Entry 2JBT (X-ray diffraction, 2.80 A resolution); this record covers chains A and B of the 4 polymer chains in the assembly.

[Chain A (and B)]
Molecule: P-hydroxyphenylacetate hydroxylase c2\:oxygenase component
From: Acinetobacter baumannii
Notes: chain B of this document is another copy of the same molecule, construct and numbering; everything in this record applies to it too
Reference sequence: Q6Q272 (Q6Q272_ACIBA); residue numbers follow UniProt; this construct covers 1-422
Amino-acid sequence (422 residues; each row starts with the number of its first residue):
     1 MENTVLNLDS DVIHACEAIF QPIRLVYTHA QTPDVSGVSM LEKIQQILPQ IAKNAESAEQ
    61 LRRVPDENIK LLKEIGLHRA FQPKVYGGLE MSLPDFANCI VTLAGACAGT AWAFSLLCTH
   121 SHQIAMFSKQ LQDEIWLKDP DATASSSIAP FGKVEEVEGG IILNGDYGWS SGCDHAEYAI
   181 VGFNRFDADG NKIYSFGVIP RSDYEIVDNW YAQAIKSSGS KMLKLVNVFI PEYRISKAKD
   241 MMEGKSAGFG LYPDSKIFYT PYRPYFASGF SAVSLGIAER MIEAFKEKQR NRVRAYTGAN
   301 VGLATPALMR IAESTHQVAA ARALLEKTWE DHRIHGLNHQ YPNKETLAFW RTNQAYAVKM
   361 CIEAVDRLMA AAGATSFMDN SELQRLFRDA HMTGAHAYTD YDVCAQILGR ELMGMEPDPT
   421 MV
Unresolved in the structure: 1-22 (chain B: 1-23)
Small-molecule neighbours:
  - 4-hydroxyphenylacetate (4HP): Leu116, His120, Ser146, Ile148, Arg263, Phe266, Ala267, Phe270, His396, Tyr398
  - FMN (flavin mononucleotide), molecule 1: Trp112, Leu116, Ser146, Ser147, Ile148, Ala149, Trp169, Ser170, Ser171, Trp210, Ile215, Ser220, Met392, Ala395, His396, Ala397
  - FMN, molecule 2: Arg292, Ala295, Tyr296, Gly373, Ala374, Thr375
Swiss-Prot annotation at these positions:
  - binding site (FMN): Trp112, Ser146 to Ile148, Trp169 to Ser171, Arg292, Tyr296, Ala374, Thr375, His396, Ala397
  - binding site (substrate): His120, Ser146, Arg263 to Phe266, Tyr296
  - mutagenesis: His120 (H120D/N: Loss of hydroxylation activity. 7 to 10-fold higher rate constant for hydrogen peroxide elimination; H120K: 170-fold higher rate constant for hydrogen peroxide elimination), Ser146 (S146A: Decrease in rate constant for hydroxylation by 6-fold; S146C: Decrease in rate constant for hydroxylation by 45-fold and decreased enzymatic efficiency at pH greater than 9), Ser171 (S171A: Failure to form reaction intermediate; when associated with V-396. Decrease in rate constant for the formation of intermediate by 11-fold ...), His396 (H396A: Decrease in rate constant for the formation of the reaction intermediate by 100-fold. Denatured above pH 10; H396K: Reduced binding with flavin. Lower rate constant. Denatured above pH 10 ...)
Reported in the primary citation:
  - binding site for flavin mononucleotide: Trp112 to Leu116, Ser146 to Ile148, Trp169 to Ser171, Trp210 to Ser220, Arg292 to Tyr296, Ala374 to Thr375, Met392 to Ala397
  - binding site for 4-hydroxyphenylacetate: Leu116, His120, Ser146, Ile148, Arg263, Tyr296, His396
  - conformationally variable residues (side-chain flip): Phe266
  - contacts within the chain: His396-Tyr398 (hydrogen bond)
  - catalytic residues: His396 (proposed by the authors, not directly observed)

[Interface between chain A and chain B]
Pairs across the interface (95; chain A residue first):
  Ile23(A) - Ile334(B)  hydrophobic
  Ile23(A) - Asn338(B)
  Arg24(A) - Asp331(B)
  Arg24(A) - His335(B)
  Arg24(A) - Gln340(B)
  Arg24(A) - Asn343(B)  hydrogen bond
  Leu25(A) - Lys327(B)
  Leu25(A) - Glu330(B)
  Leu25(A) - Asp331(B)  hydrogen bond (backbone-side chain)
  Leu25(A) - Ile334(B)  hydrophobic
  Val26(A) - Lys327(B)  hydrogen bond (backbone-side chain)
  Tyr27(A) - Thr328(B)
  Tyr27(A) - Asp331(B)  hydrogen bond
  Tyr27(A) - Phe349(B)  hydrophobic
  Tyr27(A) - Trp350(B)  hydrogen bond
  Tyr27(A) - Asn353(B)
  Thr28(A) - Phe349(B)
  Lys286(A) - Met413(B)
  Arg290(A) - Met413(B)  hydrogen bond (side chain-backbone)
  Leu303(A) - Met415(B)  hydrophobic
  Thr305(A) - Gln406(B)
  Leu308(A) - Ala405(B)
  Leu308(A) - Gly409(B)
  Leu308(A) - Arg410(B)
  Leu308(A) - Met413(B)  hydrophobic
  Leu308(A) - Met415(B)  hydrophobic
  Met309(A) - Asp402(B)
  Met309(A) - Ala405(B)  hydrophobic
  Met309(A) - Gln406(B)
  Ile311(A) - Leu412(B)  hydrophobic
  Ala312(A) - Tyr401(B)
  Ala312(A) - Ala405(B)
  Ala312(A) - Gly409(B)
  Glu313(A) - Lys359(B)  salt bridge
  Glu313(A) - Tyr401(B)
  Thr315(A) - Phe349(B)
  Thr315(A) - Leu412(B)
  His316(A) - Thr352(B)  hydrogen bond
  His316(A) - Asn353(B)  hydrogen bond
  His316(A) - Tyr356(B)
  His316(A) - Tyr401(B)  hydrogen bond
  His316(A) - Leu408(B)
  Gln317(A) - Tyr356(B)
  Arg322(A) - Lys327(B)
  Ala323(A) - Ala323(B)
  Ala323(A) - Leu324(B)
  Leu324(A) - Ala323(B)
  Glu326(A) - Lys327(B)  salt bridge
  Lys327(A) - Leu25(B)
  Lys327(A) - Val26(B)  hydrogen bond (side chain-backbone)
  Lys327(A) - Arg322(B)
  Lys327(A) - Glu326(B)  salt bridge
  Thr328(A) - Tyr27(B)
  Glu330(A) - Leu25(B)
  Asp331(A) - Arg24(B)
  Asp331(A) - Leu25(B)  hydrogen bond (side chain-backbone)
  Asp331(A) - Tyr27(B)  hydrogen bond
  Ile334(A) - Leu25(B)  hydrophobic
  His335(A) - Arg24(B)
  Gln340(A) - Arg24(B)
  Asn343(A) - Arg24(B)  hydrogen bond
  Phe349(A) - Tyr27(B)  hydrophobic
  Phe349(A) - Thr28(B)
  Phe349(A) - Thr315(B)
  Trp350(A) - Tyr27(B)  hydrogen bond
  Thr352(A) - His316(B)  hydrogen bond
  Asn353(A) - Tyr27(B)
  Asn353(A) - His316(B)  hydrogen bond
  Tyr356(A) - Glu313(B)
  Tyr356(A) - His316(B)
  Tyr356(A) - Gln317(B)
  Lys359(A) - Glu313(B)  salt bridge
  Met360(A) - Met360(B)  hydrophobic
  Tyr401(A) - Ala312(B)
  Tyr401(A) - Glu313(B)
  Tyr401(A) - His316(B)  hydrogen bond
  Asp402(A) - Met309(B)
  Ala405(A) - Met309(B)  hydrophobic
  Ala405(A) - Ala312(B)
  Gln406(A) - Thr305(B)
  Gln406(A) - Met309(B)
  Leu408(A) - Ala312(B)  hydrophobic
  Leu408(A) - His316(B)
  Gly409(A) - Leu308(B)
  Gly409(A) - Ala312(B)
  Arg410(A) - Leu308(B)
  Leu412(A) - Ile311(B)  hydrophobic
  Leu412(A) - Thr315(B)
  Met413(A) - Lys286(B)
  Met413(A) - Arg290(B)  hydrogen bond (backbone-side chain)
  Met413(A) - Leu303(B)  hydrophobic
  Met413(A) - Leu308(B)  hydrophobic
  Met413(A) - Ile311(B)  hydrophobic
  Met415(A) - Leu303(B)  hydrophobic
  Met415(A) - Leu308(B)  hydrophobic
Also at the interface, not in a pair above, chain A (51 interface residues in all): Ala319, Ala320, Thr346, Gly414
Also at the interface, not in a pair above, chain B (51 interface residues in all): Ala319, Ala320, Thr346, Gly414

[Summary]
Chain A and chain B each contribute 51 residues to their interface, with 18 hydrogen bonds and 4 salt bridges.
Among the polar pairs are Glu313(A)-Lys359(B), Glu326(A)-Lys327(B) and Arg24(A)-Asn343(B). Chain A binds
flavin mononucleotide and 4-hydroxyphenylacetate. The paper reports the catalytic residue His396(A); a binding
site for flavin mononucleotide at Trp112(A), Ser146(A) and Trp169(A) among others.
Chain A and chain B are both P-hydroxyphenylacetate hydroxylase c2\:oxygenase component (Acinetobacter
baumannii); the structure, Structure of the monooxygenase component of p-hydroxyphenylacetate hydroxylase from
Acinetobacter baumannii, was determined by X-ray diffraction, deposited together with 2JBR.
